Entry 5X3T (X-ray diffraction, 2.65 A resolution); this record covers chains C and F of the 8 polymer chains in the assembly.

[Chain C]
Molecule: Antitoxin VapB26
From: Mycobacterium tuberculosis
UniProt: O53778 (VPB26_MYCTU); residues 1-71 here = UniProt positions 1-71
Amino-acid sequence (71 residues; each row starts with the number of its first residue):
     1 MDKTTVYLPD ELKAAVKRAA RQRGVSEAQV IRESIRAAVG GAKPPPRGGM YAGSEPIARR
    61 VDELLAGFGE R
Unresolved in the structure: 71
Differences from the reference sequence: engineered mutation Mse50 (Leu in O53778)
Modified positions: Mse1 (selenomethionine; parent Met); Mse50 (selenomethionine)
Reported in the primary citation:
  - mutagenesis - P46A: increased catalytic activity

[Chain F]
Molecule: Ribonuclease VapC26
From: Mycobacterium tuberculosis
Notes: EC 3.1.-.-
UniProt: O53779 (VPC26_MYCTU); residue numbers follow UniProt; this construct covers 1-135
Amino-acid sequence (155 residues; each row starts with the number of its first residue; numbers below 1 keep their minus sign (Mse-19 is residue -19)):
   -19 MGSSHHHHHH SSGLVPRGSH MIIDTSALLA YFDAAEPDHA AVSECIDSSA DALVVSPYVV
    41 AELDYLVATR VGVDAELAVL RELAGGAWEL ANCGAAEIEQ AARIVTKYQD QRIGIADAAN
   101 VVLADRYRTR TILTLDRRHF SALRPIGGGR FTVIP
Unresolved in the structure: -19 to -2
Differences from the reference sequence: expression tag (-19 to 0)
Modified positions: Mse-19 (selenomethionine); Mse1 (selenomethionine; parent Met)
Curated features (UniProtKB/Swiss-Prot):
  - binding site (Mg(2+)): Asp4, Asp97
Reported in the primary citation:
  - catalytic residues: Asp4, Glu42, Asp97, Asp116
  - mutagenesis - L46A: increased catalytic activity
  - self-association interface (contacts with another copy of this molecule); pairs are residue here / residue on that copy: Ile95-Val40 (hydrophobic contact)

[Interface between chain C and chain F]
Residue-residue contacts - 10 pairs, chain C then chain F:
  Mse1(C) with Arg106(F)
  Leu65(C) with Tyr45(F), hydrogen bond (backbone-side chain)
  Ala66(C) with Tyr45(F)
  Phe68(C) with Ala41(F); Glu42(F); Tyr45(F), hydrophobic; Leu46(F)
  Gly69(C) with Glu42(F); Leu46(F)
  Glu70(C) with His119(F), salt bridge
Other interface residues (no listed pair), chain F (9 interface residues in all): Asp97, Tyr107, Asp116
Interface features reported in the paper:
  - hot spots on chain C (mutagenesis) - P46A, Y51A, Y51E: decreased binding to Ribonuclease VapC26 (chain F)
  - hot spots on chain F (mutagenesis) - L46A: decreased binding to Antitoxin VapB26 (chain C)

[Overview]
6 residues of chain C and 9 residues of chain F are in contact, with 1 hydrogen bond and 1 salt bridge. Among
the polar pairs are Glu70(C)-His119(F) and Leu65(C)-Tyr45(F). From the paper: catalytic residues Asp4(F),
Glu42(F) and Asp97(F) among others; P46A, Y51A and Y51E of chain C reduce binding to Ribonuclease VapC26
(chain F).
Chain C is Antitoxin VapB26 and chain F is Ribonuclease VapC26, both from Mycobacterium tuberculosis; the
structure, VapBC from Mycobacterium tuberculosis, was determined by X-ray diffraction.
